PDB entry 5LXA | X-ray diffraction, 3.00 A resolution | chains A and H

[Chain A]
Molecule: Adiponectin receptor protein 2
From: Homo sapiens
UniProt: Q86V24 (ADR2_HUMAN); residues 100-386 here = UniProt positions 100-386
Sequence (307 residues; each row starts with the number of its first residue; note: 99 numbers in that range are skipped by the numbering (no residue carries them; nothing is unmodelled there); numbers below 1 keep their minus sign (Met-19 is residue -19)):
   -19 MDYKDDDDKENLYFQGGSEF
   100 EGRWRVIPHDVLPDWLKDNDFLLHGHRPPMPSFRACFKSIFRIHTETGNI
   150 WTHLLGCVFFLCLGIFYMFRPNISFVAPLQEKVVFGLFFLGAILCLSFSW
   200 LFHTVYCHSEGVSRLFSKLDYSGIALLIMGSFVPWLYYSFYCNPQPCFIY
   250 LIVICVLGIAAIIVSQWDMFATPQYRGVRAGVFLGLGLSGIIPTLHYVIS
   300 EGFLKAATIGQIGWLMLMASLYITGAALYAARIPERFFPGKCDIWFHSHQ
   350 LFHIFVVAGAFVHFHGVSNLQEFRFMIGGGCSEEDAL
Not modelled in the structure: -19 to -2, 382-386
Construct notes: initiating methionine (-19); expression tag (-18 to 0)
Curated features (UniProtKB/Swiss-Prot):
  - binding site (Zn(2+)): His202, His348, His352
Bound ions: Zn2+: His202, His348, His352
From the paper describing this entry:
  - catalytic residues: Arg278, Tyr328, His348 (from molecular simulation)
  - mutagenesis - H202R: decreased catalytic activity (ceramidase activity) (citing earlier work)

[Chain H]
Molecule: Anti-CD30 moab Ki-4 scFv
From: Mus musculus
Notes: antibody fragment or engineered binder
Sequence (286 residues; numbered -1 to 284; the number before each row is that of its first residue; numbers below 1 keep their minus sign (Met-1 is residue -1)):
    -1 MGEVLLQQSGPELVKPGASVRITCKASGYTFTDFNMDWVKQSPGKSLEWI
    49 GDFNPNSGGSIYNQKFKDKATFTVDKSSSTAYMELRSLTFEDTAVYYCAR
    99 ETGTAWFAYWGQGTLVTVSAAGGGGSGGGGSGGGGSGGGGSDIQMTQSPA
   149 SLSASVGETVTITCRASGNIHNFLAWYQQKQGKSPQVLVYNAKTLADGVP
   199 SRFSGSGSGTQYSLKINSLQPEDFGSYYCQQFWSTPYTFGGGTKLEINAA
   249 ADDDDKAGWSHPQFEKGGGSGGGSGGGSWSHPQFEK
Not modelled in the structure: 122-132, 248-284
Cystine bridges: Cys22-Cys96, Cys162-Cys227

[Chain A / chain H interface]
Contacting residue pairs (37; chain A residue first):
  Phe0(A) with Trp231(H); Ser232(H); Thr233(H), hydrogen bond (backbone-backbone)
  Glu100(A) with Trp231(H), hydrogen bond; Ser232(H)
  Gly101(A) with Trp231(H), hydrogen bond (backbone-backbone)
  Arg102(A) with Asn33(H); Asp50(H), salt bridge; Thr102(H); Thr233(H); Tyr235(H), hydrogen bond
  Trp103(A) with Gly101(H)
  Arg104(A) with Thr30(H), hydrogen bond (side chain-backbone); Asp31(H); Phe32(H); Asn33(H), hydrogen bond; Asn52(H); Asn54(H); Gly101(H), hydrogen bond (backbone-backbone)
  Ile106(A) with Gly101(H)
  Pro107(A) with Asp31(H); Phe32(H), hydrophobic
  Val110(A) with Phe32(H), hydrophobic
  His123(A) with Asp31(H), salt bridge
  Pro127(A) with Gly101(H)
  Pro128(A) with Asn189(H), hydrogen bond (backbone-side chain)
  Met129(A) with Thr102(H); Phe171(H), hydrophobic
  Pro130(A) with His169(H); Asn170(H), hydrogen bond (backbone-side chain); Phe171(H); Asn189(H)
  Ser131(A) with His169(H); Phe171(H); Trp231(H)
  Arg133(A) with His169(H); Trp231(H)
Interface residues without a listed pair, chain A (19 interface residues in all): Val105, Ala134, Lys137
Interface residues without a listed pair, chain H (21 interface residues in all): Pro53, Ile59, Arg98, Thr100

[In short]
19 residues of chain A face 21 of chain H across their interface, with 9 hydrogen bonds and 2 salt bridges.
Polar contacts include Arg102(A)-Asp50(H), His123(A)-Asp31(H) and Glu100(A)-Trp231(H). From UniProt: 3
Zn2+-binding residues on chain A. The paper reports catalytic residues Arg278(A), Tyr328(A) and His348(A);
H202R of chain A reduces catalytic activity (ceramidase activity).
Here chain A is Adiponectin receptor protein 2 (Homo sapiens) and chain H is Anti-CD30 moab Ki-4 scFv (Mus
musculus). Entry 5LXA (Crystal structure of human adiponectin receptor 2 in complex with a C18 free fatty acid
at ...) was determined by X-ray diffraction (same publication as 5LWY, 5LX9 and 5LXG).
